6BX3 - chains K and M of the 7 polymer chains in the assembly; structure by electron microscopy, 4.30 A resolution (low resolution: residue-level contacts below are approximate; hydrogen-bond / salt-bridge calls are withheld).

[Chain K]
Molecule: COMPASS component BRE2
Source organism: Saccharomyces cerevisiae (strain ATCC 204508 / S288c)
UniProtKB: P43132 (BRE2_YEAST); residues 87-503 here = UniProt positions 87-503
Amino-acid sequence (417 residues; row label = number of the first residue in the row):
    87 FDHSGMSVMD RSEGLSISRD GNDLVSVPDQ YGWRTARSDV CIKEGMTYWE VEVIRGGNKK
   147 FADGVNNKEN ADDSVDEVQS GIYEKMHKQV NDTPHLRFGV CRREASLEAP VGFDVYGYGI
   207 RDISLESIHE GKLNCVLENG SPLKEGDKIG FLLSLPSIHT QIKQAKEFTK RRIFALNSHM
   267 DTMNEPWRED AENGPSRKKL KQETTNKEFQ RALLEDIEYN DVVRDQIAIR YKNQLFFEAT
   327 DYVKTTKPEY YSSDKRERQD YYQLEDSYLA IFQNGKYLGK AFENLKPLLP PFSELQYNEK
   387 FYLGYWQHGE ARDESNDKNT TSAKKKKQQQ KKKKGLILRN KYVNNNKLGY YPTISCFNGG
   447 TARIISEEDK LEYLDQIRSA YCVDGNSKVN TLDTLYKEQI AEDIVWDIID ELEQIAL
Unresolved in the structure: 143-178, 243-351, 372-432
UniProt features mapped onto this chain:
  - binding site (DNA): Lys318
  - modified residue: Ser227 (Phosphoserine)

[Chain M]
Molecule: COMPASS component SDC1
Source organism: Saccharomyces cerevisiae (strain ATCC 204508 / S288c)
UniProtKB: Q03323 (SDC1_YEAST); numbering as in UniProt (aligned over 122-163)
Amino-acid sequence (42 residues; row label = number of the first residue in the row):
   122 TRKYLNTNVT PHLLAGMRLI AVQQPEDPLR VLGEYLIEQS NI

[How chain K and chain M interact]
Residue-residue contacts (12):
  His89(K) with Thr122(M); Arg123(M); Lys124(M)
  Lys483(K) with Arg123(M)
  Ile486(K) with Arg123(M)
  Ile490(K) with Arg123(M); Asn127(M); Leu134(M)
  Ile494(K) with Leu134(M)
  Glu497(K) with Met138(M)
  Leu498(K) with Met138(M)
  Ile501(K) with Arg139(M)
Interface residues without a listed pair, chain K (9 interface residues in all): Phe87
Interface residues without a listed pair, chain M (9 interface residues in all): Thr131, Ala142

[In short]
Chain K and chain M each contribute 9 residues to their interface. Curated annotation (UniProt) lists
DNA-binding residue Lys318(K) on chain K.
Chain K is COMPASS component BRE2 and chain M is COMPASS component SDC1, both from Saccharomyces cerevisiae
(strain ATCC 204508 / S288c); the structure, Structure of histone H3k4 methyltransferase, was determined by
electron microscopy (same publication as 6E29).
